PDB entry 1OES | X-ray diffraction, 2.20 A resolution | chain A

Chain A:
Molecule: Protein-tyrosine phosphatase, non-receptor type 1
From: Homo sapiens
Notes: EC 3.1.3.48; fragment: catalytic domain, residues 1-321
UniProtKB: P18031 (PTN1_HUMAN); numbering as in UniProt (aligned over 1-321)
Amino-acid sequence (321 residues; numbered 1 to 321; the number before each row is that of its first residue):
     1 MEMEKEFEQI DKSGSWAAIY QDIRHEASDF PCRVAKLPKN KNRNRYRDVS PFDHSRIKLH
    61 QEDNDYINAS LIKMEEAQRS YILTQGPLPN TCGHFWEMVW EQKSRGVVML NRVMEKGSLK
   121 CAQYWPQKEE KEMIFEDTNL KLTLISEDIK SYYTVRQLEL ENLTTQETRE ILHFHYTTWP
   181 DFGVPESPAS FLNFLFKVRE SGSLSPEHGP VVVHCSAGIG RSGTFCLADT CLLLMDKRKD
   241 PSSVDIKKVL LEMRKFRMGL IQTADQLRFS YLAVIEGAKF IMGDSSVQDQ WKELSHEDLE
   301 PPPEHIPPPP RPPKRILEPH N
Disordered / not traced: 1, 284-321
Curated features (UniProtKB/Swiss-Prot):
  - active site: Cys-215 (Phosphocysteine intermediate)
  - binding site (substrate): Asp-181, Cys-215 to Arg-221, Gln-262
  - modified residue: Met-1 (N-acetylmethionine), Tyr-20 (Phosphotyrosine), Ser-50 (Phosphoserine), Tyr-66 (Phosphotyrosine), Cys-215 (Cysteine persulfide), Ser-242 (Phosphoserine), Ser-243 (Phosphoserine)
  - cross-link: Cys-215 to Ser-216 (N,N-(cysteine-1,S-diyl)serine (Cys-Ser))
  - mutagenesis: Ser-50 (S50A/D: No phosphorylation), Asp-181 (D181A: Substrate-trapping mutant), Cys-215 (C215S: Catalytically inactive mutant; abolishes sulfhydration)

In short:
Curated annotation (UniProt) lists active-site residue Cys-215, 9 substrate-binding residues and 3 mutagenesis
sites.
Chain A is Protein-tyrosine phosphatase, non-receptor type 1 (Homo sapiens); the structure, Oxidation state of
protein tyrosine phosphatase 1B, was determined by X-ray diffraction together with 1OET, 1OEU and 1OEV from
the same study.
